PDB entry 7F1Z | electron microscopy, 3.46 A resolution | chains F and A of the 4 polymer chains in the assembly

# Chain F
Protein: D(1A) dopamine receptor
Organism: Homo sapiens
UniProtKB: P21728 (DRD1_HUMAN); residue numbers follow UniProt; this construct covers 1-446
Amino-acid sequence (473 residues; row label = number of the first residue in the row; numbers below 1 keep their minus sign (Met-26 is residue -26)):
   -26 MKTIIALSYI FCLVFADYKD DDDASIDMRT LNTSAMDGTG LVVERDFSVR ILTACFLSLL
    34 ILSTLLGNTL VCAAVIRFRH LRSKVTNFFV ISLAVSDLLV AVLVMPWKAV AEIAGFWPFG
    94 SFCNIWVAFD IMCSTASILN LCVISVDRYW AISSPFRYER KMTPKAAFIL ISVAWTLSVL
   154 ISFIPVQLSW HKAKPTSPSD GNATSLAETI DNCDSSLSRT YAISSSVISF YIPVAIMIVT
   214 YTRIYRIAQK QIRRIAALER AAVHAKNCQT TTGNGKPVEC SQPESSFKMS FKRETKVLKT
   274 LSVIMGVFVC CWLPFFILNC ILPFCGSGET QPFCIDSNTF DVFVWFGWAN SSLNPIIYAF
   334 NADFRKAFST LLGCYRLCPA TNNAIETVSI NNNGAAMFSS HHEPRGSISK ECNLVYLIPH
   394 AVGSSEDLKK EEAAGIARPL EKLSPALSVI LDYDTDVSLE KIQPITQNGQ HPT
Unresolved in the structure: -26 to 19, 167-184, 238-263, 300-305, 347-446
Disulfide bonds: Cys96-Cys186
Construct notes: initiating methionine (-26); expression tag (-25 to 0)
Residues lining bound ligands: L-dopamine (LDP): Asp103, Ile104, Ser107, Thr108, Leu190, Tyr194, Ser198, Ser199, Ser202, Phe288, Phe289, Asn292, Trp321
What the authors report for this chain:
  - mutagenesis - A221V: unchanged signaling in response to L-dopamine
  - mutagenesis - A221L: decreased signaling in response to L-dopamine

# Chain A
Protein: Guanine nucleotide-binding protein G(s) subunit alpha isoforms short, Isoform Gnas-2 of Guanine nucleotide-binding protein G(s) subunit alpha isoforms short
Organism: Homo sapiens
UniProtKB: P63092 (GNAS2_HUMAN); the construct has insertions or renumbered stretches relative to UniProt, so the offset changes along the chain: 6-64 = UniProt 6-64; 204-254 = UniProt 190-240; 265-394 = UniProt 251-380
Amino-acid sequence (248 residues; row label = number of the first residue in the row; note: 141 numbers in that range are skipped by the numbering (no residue carries them; nothing is unmodelled there)):
     6 NSKTEDQRNE EKAQREANKK IEKQLQKDKQ VYRATHRLLL LGADNSGKST IVKQMRILHG
    66 GS
   199 GGSGGTSGIF ETKFQVDKVN FHMFDVGGQR DERRKWIQCF NDVTAIIFVV DSSDYN
   265 RLQEALNLFK SIWNNRWLRT ISVILFLNKQ DLLAEKVLAG KSKIEDYFPE FARYTTPEDA
   325 TPEPGEDPRV TRAKYFIRDE FLRISTASGD GRHYCYPHFT CAVDTENARR IFNDCRDIIQ
   385 RMHLRQYELL
Unresolved in the structure: 6-11, 199-205
Construct notes: engineered mutation Asp49 (Gly in P63092), Asn50 (Glu in P63092), Asp249 (Ala235 in P63092), Asp252 (Ser238 in P63092), Ala372 (Ile358 in P63092), Ile375 (Val361 in P63092); linker (65-67, 199-203)
Residues lining bound ligands: GDP (guanosine-5'-diphosphate): Ala48, Asp49, Asn50, Ser51, Gly52, Lys53, Ser54, Thr55, Asn292, Lys293, Asp295, Leu296, Cys365, Ala366
What the authors report for this chain:
  - mutagenesis - Y37F: unchanged binding to D(1A) dopamine receptor (chain F)
  - mutagenesis - Q59L, V367A: increased catalytic activity
  - mutagenesis - Q59A, T369A: unchanged catalytic activity
  - mutagenesis - Q59L, V367A: increased catalytic activity with D(1A) dopamine receptor (chain F)
  - mutagenesis - Q59A, T369A: unchanged catalytic activity with D(1A) dopamine receptor (chain F)
  - mutagenesis - N23A/I26A/E27A/L30A: abolished binding to D(1A) dopamine receptor (chain F)

# Interface between chain F and chain A
Contacting residue pairs - 35 pairs, chain F then chain A:
  Thr59(F) - Tyr391(A)
  Arg121(F) - Tyr391(A)
  Ala124(F) - His387(A)  hydrogen bond (backbone-side chain)
  Ile125(F) - Gln384(A)  hydrogen bond (backbone-side chain)
  Ile125(F) - His387(A)
  Ile125(F) - Leu388(A)  hydrophobic
  Ile125(F) - Tyr391(A)  hydrophobic
  Ser126(F) - Arg380(A)
  Pro128(F) - Ile383(A)  hydrophobic
  Phe129(F) - His41(A)
  Phe129(F) - Val217(A)  hydrophobic
  Phe129(F) - Phe376(A)  hydrophobic
  Phe129(F) - Arg380(A)
  Phe129(F) - Ile383(A)  hydrophobic
  Ile217(F) - Leu393(A)  hydrophobic
  Ile220(F) - Gln384(A)
  Ala221(F) - Leu388(A)  hydrophobic
  Gln224(F) - Asp381(A)  hydrogen bond
  Gln224(F) - Gln384(A)  hydrogen bond
  Gln224(F) - Arg385(A)  hydrogen bond
  Gln224(F) - Leu394(A)
  Arg227(F) - Asp381(A)  salt bridge
  Ile228(F) - Tyr358(A)
  Ile228(F) - Arg385(A)
  Ile228(F) - Leu394(A)  hydrophobic
  Leu231(F) - Leu346(A)  hydrophobic
  Leu231(F) - Cys359(A)
  Ala234(F) - Asp343(A)
  Ala235(F) - Thr350(A)
  Lys269(F) - Glu392(A)
  Lys269(F) - Leu393(A)
  Val270(F) - Leu393(A)
  Thr273(F) - Glu392(A)
  Thr273(F) - Leu393(A)
  Leu274(F) - Leu393(A)  hydrophobic
Also at the interface, not in a pair above, chain F (25 interface residues in all): Glu132, Arg133, Ile225, Glu232, Arg266
Also at the interface, not in a pair above, chain A (25 interface residues in all): Gln35, Arg38, Lys216, Asp323, Arg342, Cys379
From the paper, about this interface:
  - pairs named by the authors: Phe129(F)-His41(A) (hydrophobic contact)

# Summary
Chain F and chain A each contribute 25 residues to their interface, with 5 hydrogen bonds and 1 salt bridge.
Polar contacts include Arg227(F)-Asp381(A), Ala124(F)-His387(A) and Ile125(F)-Gln384(A). The paper describes a
hydrophobic contact between Phe129(F) and His41(A). The paper reports that Q59L and V367A of chain A increase
catalytic activity; Q59L and V367A of chain A increase catalytic activity with D(1A) dopamine receptor (chain
F); 8 substitutions were tested in all.
Here chain F is D(1A) dopamine receptor and chain A is Guanine nucleotide-binding protein G(s) subunit alpha
isoforms short, Isoform Gnas-2 of Guanine nucleotide-binding protein G(s) subunit alpha isoforms short, both
from Homo sapiens. Entry 7F1Z (Cryo-EM structure of the GDP-bound dopamine receptor 1 and mini-Gs complex
without Nb35) was determined by electron microscopy, deposited together with 7F0T, 7F1O, 7F23 and 7F24.
